PDB entry 4JYA | X-ray diffraction, 3.10 A resolution | chains A and P of the 23 polymer chains in the assembly

Chain A:
Molecule: 16S ribosomal RNA
Organism: Thermus thermophilus
Sequence (1516 nucleotides; numbered 6 to 1521; the number before each row is that of its first residue):
     6 UGGAGAGUUUGAUCCUGGCUCAGGGUGAACGCUGGCGGCGUGCCUAAGAC
    56 AUGCAAGUCGUGCGGGCCGCGGGAUUUUACUCCGUGGUCAGCGGCGGACG
   106 GGUGAGUAACGCGUGGGUGACCUACCCGGAAGAGGGGGACAACCCGGGGA
   156 AACUCGGGCUAAUCCCCCAUGUGGACCCGCCCCUUGGGGUGUGUCCAAAG
   206 GGCUUUGCCCGCUUCCGGAUGGGCCCGCGUCCCAUCAGCUAGUUGGUGGG
   256 GUAAUGGCCCACCAAGGCGACGACGGGUAGCCGGUCUGAGAGGAUGGCCG
   306 GCCACAGGGGCACUGAGACACGGGCCCCACUCCUACGGGAGGCAGCAGUU
   356 AGGAAUCUUCCGCAAUGGGCGCAAGCCUGACGGAGCGACGCCGCUUGGAG
   406 GAAGAAGCCCUUCGGGGUGUAAACUCCUGAACCCGGGACGAAACCCCCGA
   456 CGAGGGGACUGACGGUACCGGGGUAAUAGCGCCGGCCAACUCCGUGCCAG
   506 CAGCCGCGGUAAUACGGAGGGCGCGAGCGUUACCCGGAUUCACUGGGCGU
   556 AAAGGGCGUGUAGGCGGCCUGGGGCGUCCCAUGUGAAAGACCACGGCUCA
   606 ACCGUGGGGGAGCGUGGGAUACGCUCAGGCUAGACGGUGGGAGAGGGUGG
   656 UGGAAUUCCCGGAGUAGCGGUGAAAUGCGCAGAUACCGGGAGGAACGCCG
   706 AUGGCGAAGGCAGCCACCUGGUCCACCCGUGACGCUGAGGCGCGAAAGCG
   756 UGGGGAGCAAACCGGAUUAGAUACCCGGGUAGUCCACGCCCUAAACGAUG
   806 CGCGCUAGGUCUCUGGGUCUCCUGGGGGCCGAAGCUAACGCGUUAAGCGC
   856 GCCGCCUGGGGAGUACGGCCGCAAGGCUGAAACUCAAAGGAAUUGACGGG
   906 GGCCCGCACAAGCGGUGGAGCAUGUGGUUUAAUUCGAAGCAACGCGAAGA
   956 ACCUUACCAGGCCUUGACAUGCUAGGGAACCCGGGUGAAAGCCUGGGGUG
  1006 CCCCGCGAGGGGAGCCCUAGCACAGGUGCUGCAUGGCCGUCGUCAGCUCG
  1056 UGCCGUGAGGUGUUGGGUUAAGUCCCGCAACGAGCGCAACCCCCGCCGUU
  1106 AGUUGCCAGCGGUUCGGCCGGGCACUCUAACGGGACUGCCCGCGAAAGCG
  1156 GGAGGAAGGAGGGGACGACGUCUGGUCAGCAUGGCCCUUACGGCCUGGGC
  1206 GACACACGUGCUACAAUGCCCACUACAAAGCGAUGCCACCCGGCAACGGG
  1256 GAGCUAAUCGCAAAAAGGUGGGCCCAGUUCGGAUUGGGGUCUGCAACCCG
  1306 ACCCCAUGAAGCCGGAAUCGCUAGUAAUCGCGGAUCAGCCAUGCCGCGGU
  1356 GAAUACGUUCCCGGGCCUUGUACACACCGCCCGUCACGCCAUGGGAGCGG
  1406 GCUCUACCCGAAGUCGCCGGGAGCCUACGGGCAGGCGCCGAGGGUAGGGC
  1456 CCGUGACUGGGGCGAAGUCGUAACAAGGUAGCUGUACCGGAAGGUGCGGC
  1506 UGGAUCACCUCCUUUC
Sequence notes: conflict A79 (G131378 in 55771382)
Residues lining bound ligands:
  - Mg2+ (MG), molecule 1: G12, U13, G22, G23, C24
  - Mg2+ (MG), molecule 2: U13, U14, C510, G511, A892
  - Mg2+ (MG), molecule 3: U14, U15, G16, A17
  - Mg2+ (MG), molecule 4: U14, A893, G894
  - Mg2+ (MG), molecule 5: U21, G22, A547, G551, G552, A557
  - Mg2+ (MG), molecule 6: C502, G514, A1470
  - Mg2+ (MG), molecule 7: U555, A556, A557, A558
  - Mg2+ (MG), molecule 8: G941, A942, G1180, U1181
  - Mg2+ (MG), molecule 9: G1036, C1037, U1178, G1179, G1180, U1181
  - Mg2+ (MG), molecule 10: G1036, G1040, G1041, C1042, G1180, U1181
  - Mg2+ (MG), molecule 11: C1037, U1178, G1179, G1180
  - Mg2+ (MG), molecule 12: G1384, C1385, C1386
  - paromomycin (PAR): G1388, U1389, C1390, A1391, C1392, G1467, C1468, G1469, A1470, A1471, G1472, U1473, C1474

Chain P:
Molecule: 30S ribosomal protein S16
Organism: Thermus thermophilus
Reference sequence: Q5SJH3 (RS16_THET8); numbering as in UniProt (aligned over 1-83)
Amino-acid sequence (83 residues; row label = number of the first residue in the row):
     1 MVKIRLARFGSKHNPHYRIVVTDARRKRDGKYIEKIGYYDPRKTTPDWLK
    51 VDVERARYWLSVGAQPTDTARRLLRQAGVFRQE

Interface between chain A and chain P:
Residue-residue contacts (88):
  C44(A) with Lys-12(P), phosphate contact; His-13(P), phosphate contact
  G45(A) with Ser-11(P), phosphate contact; Lys-12(P), salt bridge to the phosphate
  C104(A) with Arg-25(P), hydrogen bond to the sugar
  G106(A) with Lys-27(P), salt bridge to the phosphate
  A129(A) with Arg-25(P), base contact
  C130(A) with Met-1(P), hydrogen bond to the base
  C131(A) with Met-1(P), sugar contact; Gly-63(P), hydrogen bond to the sugar; Gln-65(P), hydrogen bond to the sugar
  C132(A) with Ser-61(P), hydrogen bond to the sugar; Gly-63(P), sugar contact
  G223(A) with Val-62(P), hydrogen bond to the base
  A224(A) with Val-2(P), sugar contact; Tyr-58(P), sugar contact; Trp-59(P), phosphate contact; Val-62(P), sugar contact
  U225(A) with Val-2(P), sugar contact; Asp-23(P), hydrogen bond to the sugar; Ile-33(P), phosphate contact; Trp-59(P), phosphate contact
  G226(A) with Asp-23(P), sugar contact; Arg-25(P), sugar contact
  G305(A) with Lys-27(P), salt bridge to the phosphate; Asp-29(P), sugar contact; Gly-30(P), phosphate contact
  G306(A) with Arg-26(P), salt bridge to the phosphate; Lys-27(P), salt bridge to the phosphate; Gly-30(P), phosphate contact; Lys-31(P), phosphate contact
  C307(A) with Arg-26(P), salt bridge to the phosphate
  A370(A) with Tyr-17(P), hydrogen bond to the sugar
  U371(A) with Leu-6(P), phosphate contact; Tyr-17(P), hydrogen bond to the sugar; Arg-28(P), hydrogen bond to the base; Thr-69(P), hydrogen bond to the phosphate
  G372(A) with Arg-5(P), hydrogen bond to the phosphate; Leu-6(P), hydrogen bond to the phosphate; Arg-28(P), sugar contact; Thr-67(P), hydrogen bond to the phosphate; Thr-69(P), phosphate contact
  G373(A) with Lys-3(P), salt bridge to the phosphate; Arg-5(P), salt bridge to the phosphate; Ala-24(P), sugar contact; Thr-67(P), phosphate contact
  C386(A) with Arg-28(P), hydrogen bond to the phosphate
  G387(A) with Arg-8(P), hydrogen bond to the phosphate; Arg-28(P), salt bridge to the phosphate
  G388(A) with Arg-8(P), salt bridge to the phosphate; Lys-12(P), phosphate contact; His-13(P), hydrogen bond to the phosphate
  A389(A) with Lys-12(P), salt bridge to the phosphate; His-13(P), salt bridge to the phosphate
  C444(A) with Arg-42(P), base contact
  G445(A) with Pro-41(P), sugar contact; Arg-42(P), sugar contact; Lys-43(P), salt bridge to the phosphate
  A447(A) with Lys-43(P), salt bridge to the phosphate; Arg-72(P), hydrogen bond to the phosphate
  A448(A) with Asp-68(P), sugar contact; Arg-72(P), phosphate contact
  C449(A) with Asp-68(P), sugar contact
  G457(A) with Gln-82(P), base contact
  A458(A) with Arg-75(P), salt bridge to the phosphate; Phe-80(P), sugar contact; Arg-81(P), hydrogen bond to the phosphate; Gln-82(P), hydrogen bond to the sugar
  G459(A) with Arg-75(P), salt bridge to the phosphate; Arg-81(P), hydrogen bond to the phosphate
  C468(A) with His-13(P), sugar contact
  A592(A) with Arg-18(P), hydrogen bond to the phosphate; Tyr-32(P), sugar contact
  A593(A) with Arg-18(P), salt bridge to the phosphate
  G601(A) with Asn-14(P), base contact; Thr-44(P), sugar contact
  C607(A) with Ser-11(P), sugar contact
  C608(A) with Gly-10(P), hydrogen bond to the phosphate; Ser-11(P), hydrogen bond to the sugar; Asn-14(P), hydrogen bond to the sugar; His-16(P), sugar contact
  G609(A) with Phe-9(P), phosphate contact; Gly-10(P), hydrogen bond to the phosphate; His-16(P), sugar contact
  U610(A) with Lys-35(P), salt bridge to the phosphate; Tyr-38(P), phosphate contact
  G611(A) with Lys-35(P), salt bridge to the phosphate; Lys-50(P), salt bridge to the phosphate
Other interface residues (no listed pair), chain A (45 interface residues in all): G105, G374, A446, G460, A591
Other interface residues (no listed pair), chain P (50 interface residues in all): Ala-7, Pro-15, Tyr-39

Summary:
45 residues of chain A face 50 of chain P across their interface; the contacts include 26 hydrogen bonds and
20 salt bridges. Polar contacts include C130(A)/Met-1(P), G223(A)/Val-62(P) and U371(A)/Arg-28(P). Chain A
binds 12 copies of Mg2+ and paromomycin.
Chain A is 16S ribosomal RNA and chain P is 30S ribosomal protein S16, both from Thermus thermophilus; the
structure, Crystal structures of pseudouridinilated stop codons with ASLs, was determined by X-ray
diffraction, deposited together with 4JV5 and 4K0K.
